6TS8 - chain A; structure by X-ray diffraction, 4.60 A resolution (low resolution: residue-level contacts below are approximate; hydrogen-bond / salt-bridge calls are withheld).

[Chain A]
Protein: UDP-glucose-glycoprotein glucosyltransferase-like protein
From: Chaetomium thermophilum (strain DSM 1495 / CBS 144.50 / IMI 039719)
UniProtKB: G0SB58 (G0SB58_CHATD); residues 28-1409 here = UniProt positions 28-1409
Sequence (1382 residues; numbered 28 to 1409; the number before each row is that of its first residue):
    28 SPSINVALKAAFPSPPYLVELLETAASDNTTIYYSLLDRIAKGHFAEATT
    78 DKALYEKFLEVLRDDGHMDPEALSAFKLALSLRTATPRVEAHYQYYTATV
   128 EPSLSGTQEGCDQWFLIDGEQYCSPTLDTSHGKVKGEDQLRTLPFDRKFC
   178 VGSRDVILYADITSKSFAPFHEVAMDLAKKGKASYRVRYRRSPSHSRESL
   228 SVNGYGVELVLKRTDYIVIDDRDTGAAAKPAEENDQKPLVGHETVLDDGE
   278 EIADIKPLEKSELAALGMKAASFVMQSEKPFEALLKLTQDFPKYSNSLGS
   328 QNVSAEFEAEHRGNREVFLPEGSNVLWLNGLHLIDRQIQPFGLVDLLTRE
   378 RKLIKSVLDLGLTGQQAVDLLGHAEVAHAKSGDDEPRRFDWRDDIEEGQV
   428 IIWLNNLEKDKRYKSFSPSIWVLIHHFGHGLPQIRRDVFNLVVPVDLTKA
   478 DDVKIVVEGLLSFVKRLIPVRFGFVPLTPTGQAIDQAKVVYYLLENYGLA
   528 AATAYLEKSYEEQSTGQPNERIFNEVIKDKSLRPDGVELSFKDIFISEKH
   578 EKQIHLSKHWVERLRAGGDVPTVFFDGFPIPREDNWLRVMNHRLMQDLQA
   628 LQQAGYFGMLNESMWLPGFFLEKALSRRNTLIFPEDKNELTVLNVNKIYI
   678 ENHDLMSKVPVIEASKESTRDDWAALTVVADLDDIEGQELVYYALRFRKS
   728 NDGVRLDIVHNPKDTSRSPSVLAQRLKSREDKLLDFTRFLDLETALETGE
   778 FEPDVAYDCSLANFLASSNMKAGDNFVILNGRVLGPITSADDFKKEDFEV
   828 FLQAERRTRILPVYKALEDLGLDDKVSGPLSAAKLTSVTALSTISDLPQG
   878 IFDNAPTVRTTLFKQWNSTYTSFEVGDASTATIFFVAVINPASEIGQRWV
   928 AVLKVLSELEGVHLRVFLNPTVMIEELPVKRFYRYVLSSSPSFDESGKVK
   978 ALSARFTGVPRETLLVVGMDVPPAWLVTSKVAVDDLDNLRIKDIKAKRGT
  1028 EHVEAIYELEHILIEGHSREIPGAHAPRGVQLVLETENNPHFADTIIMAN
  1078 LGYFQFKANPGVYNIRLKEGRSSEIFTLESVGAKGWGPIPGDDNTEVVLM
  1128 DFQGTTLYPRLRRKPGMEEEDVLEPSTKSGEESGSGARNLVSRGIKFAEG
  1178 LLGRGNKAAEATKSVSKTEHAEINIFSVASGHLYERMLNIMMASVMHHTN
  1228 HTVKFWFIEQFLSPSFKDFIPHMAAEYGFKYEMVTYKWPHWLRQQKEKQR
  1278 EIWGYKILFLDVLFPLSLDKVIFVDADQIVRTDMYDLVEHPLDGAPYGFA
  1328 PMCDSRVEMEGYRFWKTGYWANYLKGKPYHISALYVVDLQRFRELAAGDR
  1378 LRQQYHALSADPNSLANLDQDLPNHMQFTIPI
Unresolved in the structure: 244-291, 1153-1196, 1325-1360
Disulfide bonds: Cys138-Cys150, Cys177-Cys786
Construct notes: engineered mutation Cys177 (Gly in G0SB58), Cys786 (Ala in G0SB58)

[In short]
Chain A is UDP-glucose-glycoprotein glucosyltransferase-like protein (Chaetomium thermophilum (strain DSM 1495
/ CBS 144.50 / IMI 039719)); the structure, Chaetomium thermophilum UDP-Glucose Glucosyl Transferase (UGGT)
double cysteine mutant G177C/A786C, was determined by X-ray diffraction (same publication as 6TRF, 6TRT and
6TS2).
